PDB entry 5Z3U | electron microscopy, 4.31 A resolution (low resolution: residue-level contacts below are approximate; hydrogen-bond / salt-bridge calls are withheld) | chains O and J of the 11 polymer chains in the assembly

[Chain O]
Protein: Transcription regulatory protein SNF2
Organism: Saccharomyces cerevisiae
Notes: EC 3.6.4.-
UniProt: P22082 (SNF2_YEAST); residue numbers follow UniProt; this construct covers 666-1400
Amino-acid sequence (735 residues; numbered 666 to 1400; the number before each row is that of its first residue):
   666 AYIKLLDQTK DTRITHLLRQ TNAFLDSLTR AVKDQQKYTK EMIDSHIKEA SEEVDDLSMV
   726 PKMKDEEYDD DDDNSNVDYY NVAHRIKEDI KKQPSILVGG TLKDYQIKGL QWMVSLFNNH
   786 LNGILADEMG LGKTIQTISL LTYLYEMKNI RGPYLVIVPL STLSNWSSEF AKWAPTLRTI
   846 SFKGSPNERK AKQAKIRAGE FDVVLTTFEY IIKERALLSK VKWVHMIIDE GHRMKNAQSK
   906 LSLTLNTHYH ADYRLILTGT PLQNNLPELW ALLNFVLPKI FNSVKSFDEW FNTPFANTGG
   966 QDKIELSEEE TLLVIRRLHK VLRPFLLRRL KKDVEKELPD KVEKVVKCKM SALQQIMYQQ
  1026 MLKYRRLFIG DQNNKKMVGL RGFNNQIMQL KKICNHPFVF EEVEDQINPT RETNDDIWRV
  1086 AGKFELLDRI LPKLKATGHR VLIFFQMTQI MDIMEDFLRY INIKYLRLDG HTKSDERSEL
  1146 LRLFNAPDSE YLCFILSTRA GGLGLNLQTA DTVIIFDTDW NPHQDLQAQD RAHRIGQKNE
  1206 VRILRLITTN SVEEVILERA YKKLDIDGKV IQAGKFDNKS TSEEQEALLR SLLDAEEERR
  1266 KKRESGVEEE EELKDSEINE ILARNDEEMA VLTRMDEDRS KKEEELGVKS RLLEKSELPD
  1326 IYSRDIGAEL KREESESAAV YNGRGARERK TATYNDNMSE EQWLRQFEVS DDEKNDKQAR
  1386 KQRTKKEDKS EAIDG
Unresolved in the structure: 666-669, 691-742, 961-966, 1033-1046, 1270-1275, 1309-1335, 1350-1400
Bound ions: Mg2+ near Asp894 (its only coordinating residue here)
Residues lining bound ligands:
  - ADP (adenosine-5'-diphosphate): Thr766, Leu767, Lys768, Tyr770, Gln771, Asp792, Gly795, Leu796, Gly797, Lys798, Thr799, Ile800, Trp838, Leu1168, Asn1171, Gln1173, Ile1200
  - beryllium trifluoride (BEF): Met794, Gly795, Leu1168, Asn1171, Arg1199
Swiss-Prot annotation at these positions:
  - motif: Asp894 to His897 (DEGH box)
  - binding site (ATP): Asp792 to Thr799
  - modified residue (Phosphoserine): Ser716, Ser1340

[Chain J]
Molecule: 167-nt DNA strand
Sequence (167 nucleotides; numbered -19 to 147; the number before each row is that of its first residue; numbers below 1 keep their minus sign (DA-19 is residue -19)):
   -19 ATCGTACTTC TCGACAAGCT TCAGGATGTA TATATCTGAC ACGTGCCTGG AGACTAGGGA
    41 GTAATCCCCT TGGCGGTTAA AACGCGGGGG ACAGCGCGTA CGTGCGTTTA AGCGGTGCTA
   101 GAGCTGTCTA CGACCAATTG AGCGGCCTCG GCACCGGGAT TCTCGAT
Unresolved in the structure: -19 to 0, 147

[How chain O and chain J interact]
Pairs across the interface - 22 pairs, chain O then chain J:
  Leu825(O) - DG56(J)
  Pro851(O) - DT58(J)
  Arg854(O) - DT58(J)
  Glu874(O) - DG56(J)
  Glu874(O) - DT57(J)
  Tyr875(O) - DT57(J)
  Lys878(O) - DT57(J)
  Lys878(O) - DT58(J)
  Asn1049(O) - DT51(J)
  Asn1049(O) - DG52(J)
  Asn1050(O) - DG52(J)
  Lys1057(O) - DG53(J)
  Met1112(O) - DC54(J)
  Thr1113(O) - DC54(J)
  Thr1113(O) - DG55(J)
  Gln1114(O) - DC54(J)
  Gly1135(O) - DG55(J)
  Gly1135(O) - DG56(J)
  His1136(O) - DG55(J)
  His1136(O) - DG56(J)
  Arg1142(O) - DG56(J)
  Ser1162(O) - DG55(J)
Other interface residues (no listed pair), chain O (20 interface residues in all): Gly849, Met1053, Gln1111, Arg1164

[In short]
The interface between chain O and chain J involves 20 residues on one side and 8 on the other. Ligands of
chain O: ADP and beryllium trifluoride. UniProt lists 8 ATP-binding residues on chain O.
Chain O is Transcription regulatory protein SNF2 (Saccharomyces cerevisiae) and chain J is a 167-nt DNA
strand; the structure, Structure of Snf2-nucleosome complex at shl2 in ADP BeFx state, was determined by
electron microscopy (same publication as 5Z3V, 5Z3L, 5Z3O, 6IY2 and 6IY3).
